Entry 2PKQ (X-ray diffraction, 3.60 A resolution); this record covers chains O and Q of the 4 polymer chains in the assembly.

Chain O (and Q):
Protein: Glyceraldehyde-3-phosphate dehydrogenase B
Organism: Spinacia oleracea
Notes: EC 1.2.1.13; chain Q of this document is another copy of the same molecule, construct and numbering; everything in this record applies to it too
UniProtKB: P12860 (G3PB_SPIOL); the construct lacks a stretch of the UniProt sequence and is renumbered around it, so the offset changes along the chain: 0-18 = UniProt 84-102; 19-34 = UniProt 105-120; 36-60 = UniProt 121-145; 61-122 = UniProt 147-208; 4 more segments
Sequence (368 residues; numbered 0 to 362 plus 7 insertion-coded residues; 2 numbers in that range are skipped by the numbering (no residue carries them; nothing is unmodelled there); the number before each row is that of its first residue; a row labelled like 18A-18B holds insertion residues (18A, then the next letters in order); numbering starts at 0):
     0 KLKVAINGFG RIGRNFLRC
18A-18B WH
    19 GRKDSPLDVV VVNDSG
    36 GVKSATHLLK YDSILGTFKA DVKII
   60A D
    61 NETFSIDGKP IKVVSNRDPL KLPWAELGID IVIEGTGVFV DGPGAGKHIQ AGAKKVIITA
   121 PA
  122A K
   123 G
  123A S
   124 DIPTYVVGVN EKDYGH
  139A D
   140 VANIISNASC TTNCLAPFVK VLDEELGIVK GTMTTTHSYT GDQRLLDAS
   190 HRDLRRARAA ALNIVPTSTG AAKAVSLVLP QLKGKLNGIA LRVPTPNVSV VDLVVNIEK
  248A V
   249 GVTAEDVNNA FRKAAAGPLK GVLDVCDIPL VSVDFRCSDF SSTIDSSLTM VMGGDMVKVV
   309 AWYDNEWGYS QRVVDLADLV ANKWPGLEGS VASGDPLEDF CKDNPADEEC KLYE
Not modelled in the structure: 334-347, 350-357 (chain Q: 337-357)
UniProt features mapped onto this chain:
  - active site: Cys149 (Nucleophile)
  - binding site (NADP(+)): Arg10, Ile11, Asp32, Arg77, Asn313
  - binding site (D-glyceraldehyde 3-phosphate): Ser148 to Thr150, Thr179, Arg195, Thr208, Gly209, Arg231
  - site: His176 (Activates thiol group during catalysis)
Cystine bridges: Cys349-Cys358
Ligand contacts: NADPH (NDP; NADPH dihydro-nicotinamide-adenine-dinucleotide phosphate): Asn6, Gly7, Phe8, Gly9, Arg10, Ile11, Gly12, Asn31, Asp32, Ser33, Asn76, Arg77, Gly95, Thr96, Gly97, Val98, Phe99, Thr119, Ala120, Cys149, Thr179, Asn313, Glu314, Tyr317
What the authors report for this chain:
  - contacts within the chain: Arg183-Glu362 (salt bridge)
  - binding site for NADPH: Arg183, Glu362
  - binding site for sulfate ion: Tyr361
  - conformationally variable residues (order/disorder transition): Arg77, Arg183, Arg191
  - mutagenesis - R77A: decreased catalytic activity on NADPH (citing earlier work)

How chain O and chain Q interact:
Residue-residue contacts (94):
  Lys169(O) - Met300(Q)
  Lys169(O) - Gly301(Q)  hydrogen bond (side chain-backbone)
  Lys169(O) - Asp303(Q)  salt bridge
  Lys169(O) - Met304(Q)
  Gly170(O) - Met300(Q)
  Gly170(O) - Met304(Q)
  Thr171(O) - Val243(Q)
  Thr171(O) - Met304(Q)  hydrogen bond (backbone-side chain)
  Thr171(O) - Lys306(Q)  hydrogen bond
  Met172(O) - Lys306(Q)  hydrogen bond (backbone-side chain)
  Thr173(O) - Asp241(Q)  hydrogen bond
  Thr173(O) - Lys306(Q)  hydrogen bond
  Thr175(O) - Thr175(Q)
  Thr175(O) - Ile203(Q)
  Thr175(O) - Leu230(Q)
  Thr175(O) - Val232(Q)
  Arg194(O) - Pro277(Q)
  Arg194(O) - Leu278(Q)  hydrogen bond (side chain-backbone)
  Arg194(O) - Asp293(Q)  salt bridge
  Arg194(O) - Ser295(Q)  hydrogen bond
  Arg197(O) - Val279(Q)
  Arg197(O) - Asp282(Q)  salt bridge
  Leu201(O) - Val281(Q)
  Asn202(O) - Val279(Q)
  Asn202(O) - Ser280(Q)  hydrogen bond
  Asn202(O) - Val281(Q)  hydrogen bond (side chain-backbone)
  Ile203(O) - Thr175(Q)
  Ile203(O) - Thr234(Q)
  Ile203(O) - Val237(Q)
  Ile203(O) - Val279(Q)
  Ile203(O) - Ser280(Q)  hydrogen bond (backbone-side chain)
  Ile203(O) - Trp310(Q)
  Val204(O) - Val279(Q)  hydrophobic
  Pro205(O) - Leu278(Q)
  Pro205(O) - Val279(Q)
  Pro205(O) - Leu296(Q)  hydrophobic
  Pro205(O) - Trp310(Q)  hydrophobic
  Lys224(O) - Met300(Q)
  Leu225(O) - Met300(Q)
  Asn226(O) - Met298(Q)
  Asn226(O) - Met300(Q)
  Ile228(O) - Leu296(Q)  hydrophobic
  Ile228(O) - Met298(Q)  hydrophobic
  Ile228(O) - Lys306(Q)
  Leu230(O) - Thr175(Q)
  Leu230(O) - Val239(Q)  hydrophobic
  Val232(O) - Thr175(Q)
  Val232(O) - Val232(Q)  hydrophobic
  Pro233(O) - Pro233(Q)
  Val239(O) - Leu230(Q)  hydrophobic
  Asp241(O) - Thr173(Q)  hydrogen bond
  Asp241(O) - Asp241(Q)
  Val243(O) - Thr171(Q)
  Val243(O) - Val243(Q)  hydrophobic
  Val243(O) - Met304(Q)
  Asn245(O) - Asn245(Q)
  Asn245(O) - Asp303(Q)
  Asn245(O) - Met304(Q)
  Pro277(O) - Arg194(Q)
  Leu278(O) - Arg194(Q)  hydrogen bond (backbone-side chain)
  Val279(O) - Arg197(Q)
  Val279(O) - Asn202(Q)
  Val279(O) - Ile203(Q)
  Val279(O) - Val204(Q)  hydrophobic
  Val279(O) - Pro205(Q)
  Ser280(O) - Asn202(Q)  hydrogen bond
  Ser280(O) - Ile203(Q)  hydrogen bond (side chain-backbone)
  Val281(O) - Leu201(Q)
  Val281(O) - Asn202(Q)  hydrogen bond (backbone-side chain)
  Asp282(O) - Arg197(Q)  salt bridge
  Asp293(O) - Arg194(Q)  salt bridge
  Ser295(O) - Arg194(Q)  hydrogen bond
  Leu296(O) - Pro205(Q)  hydrophobic
  Leu296(O) - Ile228(Q)  hydrophobic
  Met298(O) - Asn226(Q)
  Met298(O) - Ile228(Q)  hydrophobic
  Met300(O) - Lys169(Q)
  Met300(O) - Lys224(Q)
  Met300(O) - Leu225(Q)
  Met300(O) - Asn226(Q)
  Gly301(O) - Lys169(Q)  hydrogen bond (backbone-side chain)
  Asp303(O) - Lys169(Q)  salt bridge
  Asp303(O) - Asn245(Q)
  Met304(O) - Lys169(Q)
  Met304(O) - Gly170(Q)
  Met304(O) - Thr171(Q)
  Met304(O) - Val243(Q)
  Met304(O) - Asn245(Q)
  Lys306(O) - Thr171(Q)  hydrogen bond
  Lys306(O) - Met172(Q)  hydrogen bond (side chain-backbone)
  Lys306(O) - Thr173(Q)  hydrogen bond
  Lys306(O) - Ile228(Q)
  Trp310(O) - Ile203(Q)
  Trp310(O) - Pro205(Q)  hydrophobic
Other interface residues (no listed pair), chain O (46 interface residues in all): Leu193, Gly223, Gly227, Thr234, Val237, Val244
Other interface residues (no listed pair), chain Q (47 interface residues in all): Leu193, Gly223, Gly227, Ser238, Val244

In short:
46 residues of chain O and 47 residues of chain Q are in contact, with 21 hydrogen bonds and 6 salt bridges.
Polar contacts include Lys169(O)-Asp303(Q), Arg194(O)-Asp293(Q) and Arg197(O)-Asp282(Q). Chain O binds NADPH.
The paper reports a binding site for NADPH at Arg183(O) and Glu362(O); R77A of chain O reduces catalytic
activity on NADPH.
Both chains are Glyceraldehyde-3-phosphate dehydrogenase B (Spinacia oleracea). Entry 2PKQ (Crystal structure
of the photosynthetic A2B2-glyceraldehyde-3-phosphate dehydrogenase, complexed with NADP) was determined by
X-ray diffraction (same publication as 2PKR).
